Entry 6QE4 (X-ray diffraction, 2.30 A resolution); this record covers chain A.

Chain A:
Protein: Putative transferase CAF17, mitochondrial
From: Homo sapiens
Notes: EC 2.1.-.-
UniProtKB: Q5T440 (CAF17_HUMAN); residues 2-327 here correspond to UniProt positions 31-356 (UniProt number = residue number + 29)
Chain sequence (327 residues; numbered 1 to 327; the number before each row is that of its first residue):
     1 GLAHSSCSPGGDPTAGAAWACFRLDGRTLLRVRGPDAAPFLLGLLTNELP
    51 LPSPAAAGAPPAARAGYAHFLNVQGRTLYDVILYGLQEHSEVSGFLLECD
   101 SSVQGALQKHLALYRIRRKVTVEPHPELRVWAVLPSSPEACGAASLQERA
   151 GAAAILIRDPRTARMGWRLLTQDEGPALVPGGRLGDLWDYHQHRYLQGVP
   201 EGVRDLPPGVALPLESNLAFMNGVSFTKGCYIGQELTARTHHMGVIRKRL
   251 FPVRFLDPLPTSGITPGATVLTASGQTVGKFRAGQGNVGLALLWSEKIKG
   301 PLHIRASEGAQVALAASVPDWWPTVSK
Disordered / not traced: 1-15, 324-327
Construct notes: expression tag (1)
Swiss-Prot annotation at these positions:
  - modified residue: Lys-280 (N6-acetyllysine)
Small-molecule neighbours:
  - 5-Amino-2,4,6-triiodoisophthalic acid (I3C; 5-amino-2,4,6-triiodobenzene-1,3-dicarboxylic acid), molecule 1: Arg-33, Gly-34, Pro-35, Lys-119, Val-120, Thr-121
  - 5-Amino-2,4,6-triiodoisophthalic acid (I3C), molecule 2: Arg-158, Asp-159, Pro-160, Thr-162, Ala-163, Gly-166, Trp-167
  - 5-Amino-2,4,6-triiodoisophthalic acid (I3C), molecule 3: Trp-188, Gln-192, Leu-196, Gln-285, Gly-286, Asn-287, Val-288
  - 5-Amino-2,4,6-triiodoisophthalic acid (I3C), molecule 4: Lys-248, Thr-277, Val-278, Gly-279, Lys-280, Leu-292, Trp-294

In short:
Bound to chain A: 4 copies of 5-Amino-2,4,6-triiodoisophthalic acid.
Chain A is Putative transferase CAF17, mitochondrial (Homo sapiens); the structure, Re-refinement of 5OLI
human IBA57-I3C, was determined by X-ray diffraction, deposited together with 6QE3.
